Entry 6HAP (X-ray diffraction, 2.70 A resolution); this record covers chain A.

[Chain A]
Protein: Adenylate kinase
Source organism: Escherichia coli O139:H28 (strain E24377A / ETEC)
Notes: EC 2.7.4.3
UniProt: A7ZIN4 (KAD_ECO24); numbering as in UniProt (aligned over 1-214)
Chain sequence (214 residues; numbered 1 to 214; the number before each row is that of its first residue):
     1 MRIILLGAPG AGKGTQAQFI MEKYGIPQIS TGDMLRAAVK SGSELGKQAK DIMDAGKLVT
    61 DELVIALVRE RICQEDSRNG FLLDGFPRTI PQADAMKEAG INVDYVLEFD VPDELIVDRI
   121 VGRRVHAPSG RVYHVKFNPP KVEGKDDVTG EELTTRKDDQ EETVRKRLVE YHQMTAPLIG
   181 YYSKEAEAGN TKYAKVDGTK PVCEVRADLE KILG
Sequence notes: conflict Arg69 (Lys in A7ZIN4), Cys73 (Ala in A7ZIN4), Ser77 (Cys in A7ZIN4), Cys203 (Ala in A7ZIN4)
Ligand contacts: bis(adenosine)-5'-pentaphosphate (AP5): Ala8, Pro9, Gly10, Ala11, Gly12, Lys13, Gly14, Thr15, Thr31, Gly32, Leu35, Arg36, Ile52, Met53, Lys57, Leu58, Val59, Val64, Asp84, Gly85, Phe86, Arg88, Gln92, Arg119, Arg123, Val132, Tyr133, His134, Phe137, Asn138, Arg156, Asp158, Arg167, Gly198, Lys200, Pro201, Val202, Val205
UniProt features mapped onto this chain:
  - region: Ser30 to Val59 (NMP), Gly122 to Asp159 (LID)
  - binding site (ATP): Gly10 to Thr15, Arg123, Val132, Tyr133, Lys200
  - binding site (AMP): Thr31, Arg36, Lys57 to Val59, Gly85 to Arg88, Gln92, Arg156, Arg167
  - modified residue: Lys192 (N6-acetyllysine)

[Summary]
Bound to chain A: bis(adenosine)-5'-pentaphosphate. UniProt lists 10 ATP-binding residues and 12 AMP-binding
residues.
Chain A is Adenylate kinase (Escherichia coli O139:H28 (strain E24377A / ETEC)); the structure, Adenylate
kinase, was determined by X-ray diffraction (same publication as 6HAM).
